5VAB - chains A and F; structure by X-ray diffraction, 1.70 A resolution.

[Chain A]
Protein: ATXR5 PHD domain
From: Glycine max
Chain sequence (58 residues; each row starts with the number of its first residue):
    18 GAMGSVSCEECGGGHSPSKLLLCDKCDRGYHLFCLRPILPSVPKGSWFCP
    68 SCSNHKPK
Disordered / not traced: 72-75
Ion coordination: Zn2+ site 1: Cys25, Cys28, His48, Cys51; Zn2+ site 2: Cys40, Cys43, Cys66, Cys69
Reported in the primary citation:
  - mutagenesis - L39W: decreased catalytic activity
  - mutagenesis - L39W: decreased binding to AdoMet
  - mutagenesis - L39W: unchanged binding to nucleosome
  - mutagenesis - L39W: unchanged binding to 1000X sinefungin

[Chain F]
Protein: Histone H3 peptide
Chain sequence (11 residues; each row starts with the number of its first residue):
     1 ARTKQTARKSY
Reported in the primary citation:
  - contacts within the chain: Thr3-Thr6 (hydrogen bond)

[Interface between chain A and chain F]
Pairs across the interface (31; chain A residue first):
  Gly18(A) with Arg8(F); Lys9(F), hydrogen bond (backbone-backbone)
  Ala19(A) with Arg8(F)
  Met20(A) with Lys4(F); Gln5(F); Ala7(F); Arg8(F)
  Gly21(A) with Lys4(F); Ala7(F)
  Val23(A) with Lys4(F), hydrogen bond (backbone-side chain)
  Gly31(A) with Lys4(F), hydrogen bond (backbone-side chain)
  Pro34(A) with Thr3(F); Lys4(F), hydrogen bond (backbone-backbone); Gln5(F), hydrogen bond (backbone-backbone)
  Ser35(A) with Thr3(F); Gln5(F)
  Leu37(A) with Thr3(F); Lys4(F), hydrogen bond (backbone-backbone)
  Leu38(A) with Ala1(F), hydrophobic; Arg2(F)
  Leu39(A) with Arg2(F), hydrogen bond (backbone-backbone); Thr3(F); Ala7(F), hydrophobic
  Cys40(A) with Arg2(F), hydrogen bond (backbone-side chain)
  Asp41(A) with Arg2(F), salt bridge
  Asp44(A) with Arg2(F), salt bridge
  Val59(A) with Ala1(F), hydrophobic; Thr3(F)
  Pro60(A) with Ala1(F), hydrogen bond (backbone-backbone)
  Gly62(A) with Ala1(F), hydrogen bond (backbone-backbone)
  Trp64(A) with Ala1(F), hydrophobic
Also at the interface, not in a pair above, chain A (19 interface residues in all): Lys61
Also at the interface, not in a pair above, chain F (9 interface residues in all): Ser10
Interface features reported in the paper:
  - pairs named by the authors: Val23(A)-Lys4(F) (hydrogen bond), Gly31(A)-Lys4(F) (hydrogen bond), Pro34(A)-Gln5(F) (hydrogen bond), Ser35(A)-Thr3(F), Leu37(A)-Lys4(F) (backbone contact), Asp41(A)-Arg2(F) (salt bridge), Asp44(A)-Arg2(F) (salt bridge), Val59(A)-Thr3(F), Pro60(A)-Ala1(F) (hydrogen bond), Gly62(A)-Ala1(F) (hydrogen bond)

[In short]
Chain A and chain F form an interface of 19 and 9 residues respectively, with 10 hydrogen bonds and 2 salt
bridges. Polar contacts include Asp41(A)-Arg2(F), Asp44(A)-Arg2(F) and Val23(A)-Lys4(F). The authors report
hydrogen bonds between Val23(A) and Lys4(F), Gly31(A) and Lys4(F) and Pro34(A) and Gln5(F) among others;
contacts between Ser35(A) and Thr3(F) and Val59(A) and Thr3(F); a backbone contact between Leu37(A) and
Lys4(F). The paper reports that L39W of chain A reduces catalytic activity; contacts within the chain
involving Thr3(F) and Thr6(F).
Chain A is ATXR5 PHD domain (Glycine max) and chain F is Histone H3 peptide; the structure, Crystal structure
of ATXR5 PHD domain in complex with histone H3, was determined by X-ray diffraction together with 5VA6, 5VAC,
5VBC and 5VAH from the same study.
